PDB entry 8R5Y | electron microscopy, 2.70 A resolution | chains A and B of the 3 polymer chains in the assembly

[Chain A]
Molecule: Coxsackievirus B5 (mutant CVB5F.cas.genogroupB) in particle A state - VP1
From: Coxsackievirus B5
Amino-acid sequence (851 residues; numbered -567 to 283; the number before each row is that of its first residue; numbers below 1 keep their minus sign (Met-567 is residue -567)):
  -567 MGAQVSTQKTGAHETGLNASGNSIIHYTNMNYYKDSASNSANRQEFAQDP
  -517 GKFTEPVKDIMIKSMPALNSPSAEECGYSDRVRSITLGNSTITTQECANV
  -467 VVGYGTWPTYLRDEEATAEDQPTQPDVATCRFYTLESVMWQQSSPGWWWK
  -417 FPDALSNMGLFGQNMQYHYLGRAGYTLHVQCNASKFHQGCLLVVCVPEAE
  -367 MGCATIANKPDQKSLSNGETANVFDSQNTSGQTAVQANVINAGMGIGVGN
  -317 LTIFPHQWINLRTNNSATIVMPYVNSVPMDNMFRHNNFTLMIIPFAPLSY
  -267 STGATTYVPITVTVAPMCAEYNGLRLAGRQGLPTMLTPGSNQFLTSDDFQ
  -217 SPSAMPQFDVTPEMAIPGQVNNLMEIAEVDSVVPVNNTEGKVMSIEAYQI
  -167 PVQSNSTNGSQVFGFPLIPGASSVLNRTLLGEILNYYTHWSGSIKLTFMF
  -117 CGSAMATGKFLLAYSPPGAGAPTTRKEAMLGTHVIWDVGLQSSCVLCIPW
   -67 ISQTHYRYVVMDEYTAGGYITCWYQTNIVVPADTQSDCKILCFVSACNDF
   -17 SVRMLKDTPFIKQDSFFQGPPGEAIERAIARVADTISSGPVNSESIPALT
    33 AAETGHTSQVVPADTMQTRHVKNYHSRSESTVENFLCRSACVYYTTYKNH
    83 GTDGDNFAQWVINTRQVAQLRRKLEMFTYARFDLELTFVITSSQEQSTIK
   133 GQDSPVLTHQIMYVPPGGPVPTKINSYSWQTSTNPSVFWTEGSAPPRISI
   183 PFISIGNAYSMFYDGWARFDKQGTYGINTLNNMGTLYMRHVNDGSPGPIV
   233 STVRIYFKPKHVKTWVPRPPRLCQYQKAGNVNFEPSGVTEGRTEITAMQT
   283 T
Disordered / not traced: -567 to 58, 83-86, 127-136, 225-229, 281-283
From the paper describing this entry:
  - conformationally variable residues: Ala279

[Chain B]
Molecule: Coxsackievirus B5 (mutant CVB5F.cas.genogroupB) in particle A state - VP1
From: Coxsackievirus B5
Amino-acid sequence (851 residues; numbered -68 to 782; the number before each row is that of its first residue; numbers below 1 keep their minus sign (Met-68 is residue -68)):
   -68 MGAQVSTQKTGAHETGLNASGNSIIHYTNMNYYKDSASNSANRQEFAQDP
   -18 GKFTEPVKDIMIKSMPALNSPSAEECGYSDRVRSITLGNSTITTQECANV
    32 VVGYGTWPTYLRDEEATAEDQPTQPDVATCRFYTLESVMWQQSSPGWWWK
    82 FPDALSNMGLFGQNMQYHYLGRAGYTLHVQCNASKFHQGCLLVVCVPEAE
   132 MGCATIANKPDQKSLSNGETANVFDSQNTSGQTAVQANVINAGMGIGVGN
   182 LTIFPHQWINLRTNNSATIVMPYVNSVPMDNMFRHNNFTLMIIPFAPLSY
   232 STGATTYVPITVTVAPMCAEYNGLRLAGRQGLPTMLTPGSNQFLTSDDFQ
   282 SPSAMPQFDVTPEMAIPGQVNNLMEIAEVDSVVPVNNTEGKVMSIEAYQI
   332 PVQSNSTNGSQVFGFPLIPGASSVLNRTLLGEILNYYTHWSGSIKLTFMF
   382 CGSAMATGKFLLAYSPPGAGAPTTRKEAMLGTHVIWDVGLQSSCVLCIPW
   432 ISQTHYRYVVMDEYTAGGYITCWYQTNIVVPADTQSDCKILCFVSACNDF
   482 SVRMLKDTPFIKQDSFFQGPPGEAIERAIARVADTISSGPVNSESIPALT
   532 AAETGHTSQVVPADTMQTRHVKNYHSRSESTVENFLCRSACVYYTTYKNH
   582 GTDGDNFAQWVINTRQVAQLRRKLEMFTYARFDLELTFVITSSQEQSTIK
   632 GQDSPVLTHQIMYVPPGGPVPTKINSYSWQTSTNPSVFWTEGSAPPRISI
   682 PFISIGNAYSMFYDGWARFDKQGTYGINTLNNMGTLYMRHVNDGSPGPIV
   732 STVRIYFKPKHVKTWVPRPPRLCQYQKAGNVNFEPSGVTEGRTEITAMQT
   782 T
Disordered / not traced: -68 to 11, 43-51, 259-782
From the paper describing this entry:
  - conformationally variable residues: Leu42 to Gln52

[Chain A / chain B interface]
Pairs across the interface (80):
  Thr110(A) with Glu129(B)
  Tyr111(A) with Glu129(B), hydrogen bond; Val205(B), hydrophobic; Asn206(B); Ser207(B)
  Gly188(A) with Ser207(B); Val208(B)
  Asn189(A) with Ser207(B), hydrogen bond (backbone-backbone); Pro209(B)
  Ala190(A) with Ser207(B)
  Phe194(A) with Glu129(B); Glu131(B)
  Tyr195(A) with Glu129(B); Glu131(B), hydrogen bond (backbone-side chain); Arg215(B); His216(B)
  Asp196(A) with Lys81(B), salt bridge; Glu129(B), hydrogen bond (backbone-side chain); Ala130(B); Glu131(B); His216(B); Asn217(B), hydrogen bond (backbone-backbone); Thr220(B)
  Gly197(A) with Arg215(B)
  Trp198(A) with Gln143(B); Leu146(B), hydrophobic; Arg215(B), hydrogen bond (backbone-backbone)
  Ala199(A) with Arg215(B), hydrogen bond (backbone-side chain)
  Arg200(A) with Arg215(B)
  Phe201(A) with Gln143(B), hydrogen bond (backbone-side chain); Phe214(B); Arg215(B)
  Gly205(A) with Lys140(B), hydrogen bond (backbone-side chain)
  Tyr207(A) with Glu131(B); Met132(B), hydrogen bond (side chain-backbone); Lys140(B), hydrogen bond (backbone-side chain); Pro141(B), hydrophobic; Leu146(B)
  Gly208(A) with Glu131(B)
  Ile209(A) with Lys140(B)
  Leu212(A) with Val208(B), hydrophobic
  Val248(A) with Tyr35(B)
  Pro249(A) with Ile184(B), hydrophobic; Phe185(B)
  Arg250(A) with Pro128(B), hydrogen bond (side chain-backbone); Glu129(B), hydrogen bond (side chain-backbone); Ile184(B)
  Pro251(A) with Ile177(B), hydrophobic; Asn181(B); Ile184(B); Phe185(B)
  Pro252(A) with Ile177(B)
  Arg253(A) with Gly176(B)
  Leu254(A) with Asn172(B); Gly176(B), hydrogen bond (backbone-backbone); Ile177(B); Gly178(B)
  Cys255(A) with Gly176(B), hydrogen bond (backbone-backbone)
  Gln258(A) with Ile137(B)
  Val263(A) with Glu131(B); Met132(B); Gly133(B)
  Asn264(A) with Gly133(B); Cys134(B), hydrogen bond (side chain-backbone); Thr136(B); Ile137(B), hydrogen bond (side chain-backbone); Asn139(B), hydrogen bond (side chain-backbone)
  Phe265(A) with Ile137(B); Gln167(B); Asn172(B); Gly174(B); Met175(B); Gly176(B)
  Glu266(A) with Ile137(B)
  Pro267(A) with Asn159(B); Gln167(B); Asn172(B)
  Ser268(A) with Ile171(B); Asn172(B), hydrogen bond (backbone-side chain)
  Val270(A) with Ile171(B), hydrophobic
Interface residues without a listed pair, chain A (40 interface residues in all): Gln204, Thr206, Lys259, Gly261, Asn262, Gly269
Interface residues without a listed pair, chain B (42 interface residues in all): Val127, Ala138, Asp142, Asn169

[Summary]
Chain A and chain B form an interface of 40 and 42 residues respectively, with 19 hydrogen bonds and 1 salt
bridge. Polar pairs include Asp196(A)-Lys81(B), Tyr111(A)-Glu129(B) and Tyr195(A)-Glu131(B). The paper reports
conformational variability at Ala279(A) and Leu42(B).
Both chains are Coxsackievirus B5 (mutant CVB5F.cas.genogroupB) in particle A state - VP1 (Coxsackievirus B5).
Entry 8R5Y (Structure of coxsackievirus B5 capsid (mutant CVB5F.cas.genogroupB) - A particle) was determined
by electron microscopy (same publication as 8R5X and 8R5Z).
